Entry 4KI5 (X-ray diffraction, 2.47 A resolution); this record covers chains C and D of the 5 polymer chains in the assembly.

# Chain C
Name: Murine monoclonal 3E6 fab heavy chain
Organism: Mus musculus
Notes: antibody fragment or engineered binder
Amino-acid sequence (219 residues; each row starts with the number of its first residue):
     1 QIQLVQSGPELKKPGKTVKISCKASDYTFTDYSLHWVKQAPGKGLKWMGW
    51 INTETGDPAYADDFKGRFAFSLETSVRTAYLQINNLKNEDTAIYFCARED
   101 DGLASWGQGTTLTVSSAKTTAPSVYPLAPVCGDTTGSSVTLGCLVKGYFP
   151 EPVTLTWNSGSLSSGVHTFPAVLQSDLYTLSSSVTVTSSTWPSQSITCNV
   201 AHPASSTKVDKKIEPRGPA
Unresolved in the structure: 1
Disulfides: Cys22-Cys96, Cys143-Cys198

# Chain D
Name: Murine monoclonal 3E6 fab light chain
Organism: Mus musculus
Notes: antibody fragment or engineered binder
Amino-acid sequence (213 residues; numbered 1 to 213; the number before each row is that of its first residue):
     1 QIVLTQSPAIMSASPGEKVTMTCSASSTVSYMYWYQQKPGSSPRFLISDT
    51 SNLASGVPVRFSGSGSGTSYSLTISRIEAEDAATYYCQHWSSYPLTFGGG
   101 TKLELKRADAAPTVSIFPPSSEQLTSGGASVVCFLNNFYPKDINVKWKID
   151 GSERQNGVLNSWTDQDSKDSTYSMSSTLTLTKDEYERHNSYTCEATHKTS
   201 TSPIVKSFNRNEC
Unresolved in the structure: 198-199
Disulfides: Cys23-Cys87, Cys133-Cys193

# How chain C and chain D interact
Disulfides between the chains: Cys131(C)-Cys213(D)
Pairs across the interface (80; chain C residue first):
  His35(C) with Trp90(D); Leu95(D)
  Gln39(C) with Gln37(D), hydrogen bond
  Gly44(C) with Tyr86(D)
  Leu45(C) with Pro43(D), hydrophobic; Tyr86(D), hydrophobic; Phe97(D)
  Trp47(C) with Pro94(D), hydrophobic; Leu95(D)
  Tyr60(C) with Tyr93(D), hydrogen bond (backbone-side chain)
  Ala61(C) with Tyr93(D)
  Asp62(C) with Tyr93(D), hydrogen bond (backbone-side chain)
  Lys65(C) with Tyr93(D)
  Phe95(C) with Ser42(D); Pro43(D)
  Glu99(C) with Trp90(D), hydrogen bond
  Asp101(C) with Tyr33(D); Phe45(D); Ser48(D), hydrogen bond (backbone-side chain); Asp49(D)
  Gly102(C) with Tyr33(D); Tyr35(D); Phe45(D)
  Leu103(C) with Tyr35(D), hydrogen bond (backbone-side chain); Phe45(D); Gln88(D)
  Ala104(C) with Phe45(D), hydrophobic
  Trp106(C) with Tyr35(D); Pro43(D), hydrophobic; Phe97(D), hydrophobic
  Gly107(C) with Ser42(D), hydrogen bond (backbone-side chain)
  Gln108(C) with Ser42(D), hydrogen bond (backbone-side chain)
  Tyr125(C) with Ser120(D); Gln123(D)
  Pro126(C) with Glu122(D)
  Leu127(C) with Phe117(D); Val132(D), hydrophobic; Phe134(D), hydrophobic
  Ala128(C) with Phe117(D); Pro118(D)
  Pro129(C) with Phe117(D)
  Val130(C) with Phe208(D), hydrophobic
  Cys131(C) with Cys213(D), disulfide
  Asp133(C) with Cys213(D)
  Thr140(C) with Ser115(D); Phe117(D)
  Leu141(C) with Phe134(D)
  Leu144(C) with Ser130(D)
  Lys146(C) with Gln123(D)
  His167(C) with Asn136(D); Asn137(D), hydrogen bond; Asp166(D); Ser173(D), hydrogen bond
  Thr168(C) with Thr163(D)
  Phe169(C) with Phe134(D), hydrophobic; Asn136(D); Ser161(D); Thr163(D); Ser173(D); Met174(D); Ser175(D)
  Pro170(C) with Ser161(D), hydrogen bond (backbone-side chain); Trp162(D)
  Val172(C) with Asn160(D); Ser161(D)
  Leu173(C) with Leu159(D)
  Gln174(C) with Leu159(D); Thr179(D)
  Ser181(C) with Phe134(D); Ser175(D), hydrogen bond
  Ser182(C) with Phe134(D)
  Ser183(C) with Phe134(D); Asn136(D), hydrogen bond
  Lys211(C) with Glu122(D), salt bridge
  Pro218(C) with Asn209(D); Arg210(D); Asn211(D); Glu212(D)
  Ala219(C) with Tyr185(D), hydrogen bond (backbone-side chain); Arg210(D)
Other interface residues (no listed pair), chain C (49 interface residues in all): Val37, Lys43, Lys46, Trp50, Gly109, Gly142
Other interface residues (no listed pair), chain D (47 interface residues in all): Ser41, Pro119, Leu124, Ser126

# Summary
49 residues of chain C face 47 of chain D across their interface, with 1 disulfide bond, 14 hydrogen bonds and
1 salt bridge. Polar pairs include Lys211(C)-Glu122(D), Gln39(C)-Gln37(D) and Tyr60(C)-Tyr93(D).
Chain C is Murine monoclonal 3E6 fab heavy chain and chain D is Murine monoclonal 3E6 fab light chain, both
from Mus musculus; the structure, Cystal structure of human factor VIII C2 domain in a ternary complex with
murine inhbitory antibodies ..., was determined by X-ray diffraction.
